PDB entry 7VOP | electron microscopy, 8.70 A resolution (very low resolution: no residue pairs are listed; an interface is given only as per-side residue counts) | chains J and L of the 32 polymer chains in the assembly

# Chain J
Molecule: Nuclear pore complex protein Nup85
Source organism: Xenopus laevis
UniProtKB: Q68FJ0 (NUP85_XENLA); numbering as in UniProt (aligned over 1-653)
Sequence (653 residues; each row starts with the number of its first residue):
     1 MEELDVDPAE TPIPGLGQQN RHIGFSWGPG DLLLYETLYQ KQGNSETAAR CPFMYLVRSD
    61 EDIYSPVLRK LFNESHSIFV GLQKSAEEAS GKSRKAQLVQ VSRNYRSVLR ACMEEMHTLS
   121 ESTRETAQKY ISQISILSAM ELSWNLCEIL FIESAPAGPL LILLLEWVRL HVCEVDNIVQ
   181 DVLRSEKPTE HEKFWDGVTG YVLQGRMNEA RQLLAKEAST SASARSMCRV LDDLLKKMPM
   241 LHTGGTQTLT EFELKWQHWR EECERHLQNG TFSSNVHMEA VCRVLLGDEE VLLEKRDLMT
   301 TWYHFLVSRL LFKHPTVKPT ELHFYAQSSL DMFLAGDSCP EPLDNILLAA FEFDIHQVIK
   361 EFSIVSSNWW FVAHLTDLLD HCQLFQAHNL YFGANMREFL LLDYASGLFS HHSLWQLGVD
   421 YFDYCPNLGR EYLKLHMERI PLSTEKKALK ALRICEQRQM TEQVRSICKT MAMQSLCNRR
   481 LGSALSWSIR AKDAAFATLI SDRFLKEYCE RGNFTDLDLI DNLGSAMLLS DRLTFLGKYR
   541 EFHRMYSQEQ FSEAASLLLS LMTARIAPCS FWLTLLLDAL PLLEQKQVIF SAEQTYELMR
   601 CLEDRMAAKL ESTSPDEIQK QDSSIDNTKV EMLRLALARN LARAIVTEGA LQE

# Chain L
Molecule: Nucleoporin SEH1-A
Source organism: Xenopus laevis
UniProtKB: Q4FZW5 (SEH1A_XENLA); residue numbers follow UniProt; this construct covers 1-360
Sequence (360 residues; row label = number of the first residue in the row):
     1 MFVARSIAAD HKDLIHDVSF DFHGRRMATC SSDQSVKVWD KSENGNWHCT ASWKTHSGSV
    61 WRVTWAHPEF GQVLASCSFD RTAAVWEEIV GESNDKLRGQ SHWVKRTTLV DSRTSVTDVK
   121 FAPKHMGLML ATCSADGVVR IYEAPDVMNL SQWSLQHEIS CKLSCSCISW NPSSSRAHSP
   181 MIAVGSDDSS PNIMGKVQIY EYNENTRKYA KAETLMSVSD PVHDIAFAPN LGRSFHILAV
   241 ATKDVRIFTM KPLRKELSSS GGVTKFEIHT VAQFDNHNSQ VWRVSWNITG TVLASSGDDG
   301 TVRLWKANYM DNWKCIGVLK GDGNPVGNSY QGFFGSSVGS AGQSLQNSVN GTPSSGRKHS
Not modelled in the structure: 1-8, 334-360

# Chain J / chain L interface
At this resolution (9 A) residue pairs are not listed: 71 residues of chain J and 74 of chain L lie at the interface.

# Summary
71 residues of chain J face 74 of chain L across their interface.
Chain J is Nuclear pore complex protein Nup85 and chain L is Nucleoporin SEH1-A, both from Xenopus laevis; the
structure, Cryo-EM structure of Xenopus laevis nuclear pore complex cytoplasmic ring subunit, was determined
by electron microscopy, deposited together with 7VCI.
